Entry 9B8A (electron microscopy, 3.40 A resolution); this record covers chain A.

Chain A:
Name: Cellulose synthase operon protein C
From: Escherichia coli
Reference sequence: P37650 (BCSC_ECOLI); numbering as in UniProt (aligned over 21-1157)
Chain sequence (1146 residues; each row starts with the number of its first residue):
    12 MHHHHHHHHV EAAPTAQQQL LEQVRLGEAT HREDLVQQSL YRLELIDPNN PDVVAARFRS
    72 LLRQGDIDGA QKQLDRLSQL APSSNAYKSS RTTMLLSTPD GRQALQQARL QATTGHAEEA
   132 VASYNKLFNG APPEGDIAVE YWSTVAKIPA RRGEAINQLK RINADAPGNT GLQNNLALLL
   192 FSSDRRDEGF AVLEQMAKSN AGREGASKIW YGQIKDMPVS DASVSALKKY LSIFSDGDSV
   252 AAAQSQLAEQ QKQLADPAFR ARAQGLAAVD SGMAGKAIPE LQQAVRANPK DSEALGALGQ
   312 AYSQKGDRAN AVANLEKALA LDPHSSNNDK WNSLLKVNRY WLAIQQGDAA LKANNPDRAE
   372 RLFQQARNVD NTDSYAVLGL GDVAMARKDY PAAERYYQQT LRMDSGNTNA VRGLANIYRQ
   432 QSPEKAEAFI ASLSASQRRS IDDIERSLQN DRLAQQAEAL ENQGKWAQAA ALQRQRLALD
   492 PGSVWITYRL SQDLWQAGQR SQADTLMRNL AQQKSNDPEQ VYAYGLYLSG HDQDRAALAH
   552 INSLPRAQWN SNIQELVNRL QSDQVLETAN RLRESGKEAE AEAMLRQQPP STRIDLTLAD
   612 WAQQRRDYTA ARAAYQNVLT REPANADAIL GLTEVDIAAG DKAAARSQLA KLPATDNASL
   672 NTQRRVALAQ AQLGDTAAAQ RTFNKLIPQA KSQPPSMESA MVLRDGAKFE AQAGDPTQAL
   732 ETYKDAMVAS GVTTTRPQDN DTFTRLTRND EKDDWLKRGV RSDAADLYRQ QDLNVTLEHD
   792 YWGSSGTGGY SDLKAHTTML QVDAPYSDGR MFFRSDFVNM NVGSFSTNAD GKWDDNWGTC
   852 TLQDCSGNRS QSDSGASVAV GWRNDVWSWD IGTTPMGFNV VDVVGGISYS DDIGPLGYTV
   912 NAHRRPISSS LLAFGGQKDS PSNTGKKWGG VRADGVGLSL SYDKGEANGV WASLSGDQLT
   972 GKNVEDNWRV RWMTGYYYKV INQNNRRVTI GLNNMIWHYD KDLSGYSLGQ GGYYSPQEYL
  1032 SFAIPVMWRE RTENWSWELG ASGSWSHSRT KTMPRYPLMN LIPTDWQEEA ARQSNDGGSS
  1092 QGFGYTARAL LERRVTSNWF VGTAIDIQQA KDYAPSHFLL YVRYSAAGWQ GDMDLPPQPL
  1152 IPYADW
Unresolved in the structure: 12-601, 616-617
Disulfide bonds: Cys851-Cys856
Sequence notes: expression tag (12-20)

In short:
Chain A is Cellulose synthase operon protein C (Escherichia coli); the structure, Cryo-EM structure of E. coli
cellulose synthase subunit C, was determined by electron microscopy (same publication as 9B87, 9B8H, 9B8I and
9B8V).
